7V0O - chains B and c of the 16 polymer chains in the assembly; structure by electron microscopy, 6.60 A resolution (low resolution: residue-level contacts below are approximate; hydrogen-bond / salt-bridge calls are withheld).

Chain B:
Molecule: Spike glycoprotein E1
Organism: Eastern equine encephalitis virus
UniProt: Q4QXJ7 (POLS_EEEVF); residues 1-400 here correspond to UniProt positions 802-1201 (UniProt number = residue number + 801)
Amino-acid sequence (400 residues; each row starts with the number of its first residue):
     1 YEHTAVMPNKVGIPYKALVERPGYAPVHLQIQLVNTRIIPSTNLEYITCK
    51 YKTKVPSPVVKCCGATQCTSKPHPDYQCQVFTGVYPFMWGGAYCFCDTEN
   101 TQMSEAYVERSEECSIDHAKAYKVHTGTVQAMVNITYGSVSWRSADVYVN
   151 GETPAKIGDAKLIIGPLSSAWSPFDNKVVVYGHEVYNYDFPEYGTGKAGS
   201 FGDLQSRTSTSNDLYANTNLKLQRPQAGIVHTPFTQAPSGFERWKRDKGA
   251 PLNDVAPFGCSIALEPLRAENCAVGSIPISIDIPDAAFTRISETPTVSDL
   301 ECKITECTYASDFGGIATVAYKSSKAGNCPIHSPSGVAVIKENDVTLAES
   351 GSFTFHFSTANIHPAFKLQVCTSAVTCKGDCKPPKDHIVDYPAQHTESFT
Disulfide bonds: C49-C114, C62-C94, C63-C96, C68-C78, C260-C272, C302-C377, C307-C381, C329-C371

Chain c:
Molecule: Spike glycoprotein E2
Organism: Eastern equine encephalitis virus
UniProt: Q4QXJ7 (POLS_EEEVF); residues 1-342 here correspond to UniProt positions 325-666 (UniProt number = residue number + 324)
Amino-acid sequence (342 residues; numbered 1 to 342; the number before each row is that of its first residue):
     1 DLDTHFTQYKLARPYIADCPNCGHSRCDSPIAIEEVRGDAHAGVIRIQTS
    51 AMFGLKTDGVDLAYMSFMNGKTQKSIKIDNLHVRTSAPCSLVSHHGYYIL
   101 AQCPPGDTVTVGFHDGPNRHTCTVAHKVEFRPVGREKYRHPPEHGVELPC
   151 NRYTHKRADQGHYVEMHQPGLVADHSLLSIHSAKVKITVPSGAQVKYYCK
   201 CPDVREGITSSDHTTTCTDVKQCRAYLIDNKKWVYNSGRLPRGEGDTFKG
   251 KLHVPFVPVKAKCIATLAPEPLVEHKHRTLILHLHPDHPTLLTTRSLGSD
   301 ANPTRQWIERPTTVNFTVTGEGLEYTWGNHPPKRVWAQESGE
Disulfide bonds: C19-C122, C22-C27, C89-C103, C150-C263, C199-C223, C201-C217

Interface between chain B and chain c:
Contacting residue pairs (19):
  A198(B) - H283(c)
  G199(B) - H283(c)
  S200(B) - H283(c)
  N219(B) - E270(c)
  N219(B) - P271(c)
  N219(B) - L272(c)
  Q223(B) - E270(c)
  Q226(B) - E143(c)
  Q226(B) - G145(c)
  Q226(B) - E147(c)
  Q226(B) - I264(c)
  H231(B) - H144(c)
  T235(B) - L267(c)
  Q236(B) - P269(c)
  A237(B) - H285(c)
  P238(B) - H285(c)
  P238(B) - D287(c)
  R243(B) - H285(c)
  R246(B) - P311(c)
Also at the interface, not in a pair above, chain B (18 interface residues in all): K221, A227, P233, S239, D247
Also at the interface, not in a pair above, chain c (16 interface residues in all): P286, H330

In short:
Chain B and chain c form an interface of 18 and 16 residues respectively.
Chain B is Spike glycoprotein E1 and chain c is Spike glycoprotein E2, both from Eastern equine encephalitis
virus; the structure, Cryo-EM structure of SINV/EEEV in complex with Fab fragment of a moderately/weakly
neutralizing human antibody IgG-94, was determined by electron microscopy together with 7V0N and 7V0P from the
same study.
